8ETG - chains 1 and F of the 48 polymer chains in the assembly; structure by electron microscopy, 3.40 A resolution.

== Chain 1 ==
Molecule: 3497-nt RNA strand
From: Schizosaccharomyces pombe
Sequence (3497 nucleotides; numbered 1 to 3497; the number before each row is that of its first residue):
     1 AUUUGACCUCAAAUCAGGUAGGACUACGCGCUGAACUUAAGCAUAUCAAU
    51 AAGCGCAGGAAAAGAAAAUAACCAUGAUUCCCUCAGUAACGGCGAGUGAA
   101 GCGGGAAAAGCUCAAAUUUGAAAUCUGGCAACAUUUCUUUUGUUGUCCGA
   151 GUUGUAAUUUCAAGAAGCUGCUUUGAGUGUAGACGAUCGGUCUAAGUUCC
   201 UUGGAACAGGACGUCAGAGAGGGUGAGAACCCCGUCUUUGGUCGAUUGGA
   251 UAUGCCAUAUAAAGCGCUUUCGAAGAGUCGAGUUGUUUGGGAAUGCAGCU
   301 CUAAAUGGGUGGUAAAUUUCAUCUAAAGCUAAAUAUUGGCGAGAGACCGA
   351 UAGCGAACAAGUAGAGUGAUCGAAAGAUGAAAAGAACUUUGAAAAGAGAG
   401 UUAAAUAGUACGUGAAAUUGCUGAAAGGGAAGCAUUGGAAAUCAGUCUUA
   451 CCUGGGUGAGAUCAGUAGUCUCUUCGCGAGACUAUGCACUCUGAACCUGU
   501 GGUAGGUCAGCAUCAGUUUUCGGGGGCGGAAAAAGAAUAAGGGAAGGUGG
   551 CUUUCCGGGUUCUGCCUGGGGAGUGUUUAUAGCCCUUGUUGUAAUACGUC
   601 CACUGGGGACUGAGGACUGCGGCUUCGUGCCAAGGAUGCUGACAUAAUGG
   651 UUUUCAAUGGCCCGUCUUGAAACACGGACCAAGGAGUCUAGCAUCUAUGC
   701 GAGUGUUUGGGUGAUGAAAACCCAUCCGCGAAAUGAAAGUGAAUGCAGGU
   751 GGGAACGCCCUUGUGGCGUGCACCAUCGACCGACCCGGAAGUUUGUCAAU
   801 GGAAGGGUUUGAGUAAGAGCAUAGCUGUUGGGACCCGAAAGAUGGUGAAC
   851 UAUGCCUGAAUAGGGUGAAGCCAGAGGAAACUCUGGUGGAGGCUCGUAGA
   901 GAUUCUGACGUGCAAAUCGAUCUUCAAAUUUGGGUAUAGGGGCGAAAGAC
   951 UAAUCGAACCAUCUAGUAGCUGGUUCCUGCCGAAGUUUCCCUCAGGAUAG
  1001 CAGAAACUCAGAUCAGUUUUAUGAGGUAAAGCGAAUGAUUAGAGGUCUUG
  1051 GGGAAGGAAUUUCCUCAACCUAUUCUCAAACUUUAAAUAUGUAAGACGCC
  1101 CUUGUCGCUUAAUUGGACGUGGGCCAUCGAAUGAGAGUUUCUAGUGGGCC
  1151 AUUUUUGGUAAGCAGAACUGGCGAUGCGGGAUGAACCGAACGUGAGGUUA
  1201 AGGUGCCGGAAUGUACGCUCAUCAGACACCAGAAAAGGUGUUAGUUCAUC
  1251 UAGACAGCAGGACGGUGGCCAUGGAAGUCGGAAUCCGCUAAGGAGUGUGU
  1301 AACAACUCACCUGCCGAAUGAACUAGCCCUGAAAAUGGAUGGCGCUUAAG
  1351 CGUACUACCCAUACCUCACCGUCUGGGUUAGCUUUGAGAAGCUCAGACGA
  1401 GUAGGCAGGCGUGGAGGUUUGUGACGAAGCCUUGGGCGUGAGCCUGGGUC
  1451 GAACAGCCUCUAGUGCAGAUCUUGGUGGAAGUAGCAAAUAUUCAAAUGAG
  1501 AACUUUGAAGACUGAAGUGGGGAAAGGUUCCAUGUGAACAGCAGUUGGAC
  1551 AUGGGUUAGUCGAUCCUAAGAGAUAGGGAAGCUCCGUAUGAAAGUUGCAC
  1601 GAUUUUUCGUGCCUCCUAUCGAAAGGGAAUCCGGUUAAUAUUCCGGAACC
  1651 AGAAGGUGGAAUCAACACGGCAACGUAAAUGAAGUUGGAGACGUCGGCGG
  1701 GAGCCCUGGGAAGAGUUCUCUUUUCUUUUUAACAAACCAUUGAACUACCC
  1751 UGAAAUCGGUUUAUCCGGAGCUAGGGUAUGGUGUUUGGAAGAGUUCAGCG
  1801 CCUCAUGCUGAAUCCGGUGCGCUCUCGACGGCCCUUGAAAAUCCAACGGA
  1851 AGAAUGGACCUUCGGGUCCUUGUUUUCACAUCUGGUCGUACUCAUAACCG
  1901 CAGCAGGUCUCCAAGGUGAACAGCCUCUAGUUGAUAGAACAAUGUAGAUA
  1951 AGGGAAGUCGGCAAAAUGGAUCCGUAACUUCGGGAUAAGGAUUGGCUCUA
  2001 AGGGUUGGGUACGUUGGGCCUUGGAACCUGAACGGUUGCUGGACUGAGCG
  2051 UGGACCGAUGUCUUUUCUCGCCUUUCGGGGUGAGAAGGGAUGUUGGACCU
  2101 GCUUGGACCUUGGCGGCCGGGAAGUCCUUGGUCGGGCUUUUCUCCUUCUC
  2151 GGGGAUUAUGCUCUUACUGGCGUACGUUUAACAACCAACUUAGAACUGGU
  2201 ACGGACAAGGGGAAUCUGACUGUCUAAUUAAAACAUAGCAUUGCGAUGGC
  2251 CAGAAAGUGGUGUUGACGCAAUGUGAUUUCUGCCCAGUGCUCUGAAUGUC
  2301 AAAGUGAAGAAAUUCAACCAAGCGCGGGUAAACGGCGGGAGUAACUAUGA
  2351 CUCUCUUAAGGUAGCCAAAUGCCUCGUCAUCUAACUAGUGACGCGCAUGA
  2401 AUGGAUUAACGAGAUUCCCACUGUCCCUAUCUACUAUCUAGCGAAACCAC
  2451 AGCCUGGGGAACGGGCCAGGCAAAAUCAGCGGGGAAAGAAGACCCUGUUG
  2501 AGCUUGACUCUAGUUUGACAUUGUGAAGAGACAUAGAGGGUGUAGGAUAA
  2551 GUGGGAGUAUGUUUCGGCAUACGCCGGUGAAAUACCACUACCUUUAUCGU
  2601 UUCUUUACUUAAUCAAUGAAGCGGAAUUGGGAUUUAUUUCCCAUAUUCUA
  2651 GCGUUAAAGUUUCUUCGCGAACUGAUCCGCGUUGAUGACAUUGUCAGGUG
  2701 GGGAGUUUGGCUGGGGCGGCACAUCUGUUAAAAGAUAACGCAGGUGUCCU
  2751 AAGGGGGACUCAUCGAGAACAGAAAUCUCGAGUAGAAUAAAAGGGUAAAA
  2801 GUCCCCUUGAUUUUGAUUUUCAGUGUGAAUACAAACCAUGAAAGUGUGGC
  2851 CUAUCGAUCCUUUGUUCCCUCGAAAUUUGAGGACAGAGGUGCCAGAAAAG
  2901 UUACCACAGGGAUAACUGGCUUGUGGCAGCCAAGCGUUCAUAGCGACGUU
  2951 GCUUUUUGAUUCUUCGAUGUCGGCUCUUCCUAUCAUACCGAAGCAGAAUU
  3001 CGGUAAGCGUUGGAUUGUUCACCCACUAAUAGGGAACGUGAGCUGGGUUU
  3051 AGACCGUCGUGAGACAGGUUAGUUUUACCCUACUGAUGAAGUGUCGUCGC
  3101 AAUGGUAAUUCAACUUAGUACGAGAGGAACCGUUGAUUCAGAUCAUUGGU
  3151 AUUUGCGGCUGCCUGACAAGGCAAUGCCGCGGAGCUAUCAUCUGCUGGAU
  3201 AACGGCUGAACGCCUCUAAGCCAGAAUCCGUGCCAGAAAGCGACGAUUUU
  3251 UUGGUCCGCAUGAUUUAUAUGUAUAAAAAUAGAGGUAGGACUUGUUCCUA
  3301 CUCUCCUGUAUCGUAGAAGAUGGGCGAUGGUUGAUGAAACGGAAGUGUUU
  3351 UAUUGACUUGUCCAUGAAAUUCCAUUGAAAUCUUGUGCGGAAUCGAAUCC
  3401 AUUGCAUACGACUUUAAUGUGGAACGGGGUAUUGUAAGCAGUAGAGUAGC
  3451 CUUGUUGUUACGAUCUGCUGAGAUUAAGCCUUUGUUCCCAAGAUUUG
Unresolved in the structure: 1-2, 36-47, 91-95, 287-294, 313-318, 446-505, 552-573, 667-672, 743-747, 782-812, 849-956, 1026-1087, 1095-1129, 1227-1230, 1382-1387, 1486-1490, 1595-1596, 1615-1617, 1623-1624, 1663-1666, 1741-1745, 1754-1770, 1834-1837, 1853-1872, 1894-1909, 1958-2310, 2314-2336, 2340-2416, 2459-2462, 2483-2919, 2936-2942, 2954-2970, 3015-3021, 3047-3078, 3249-3269, 3290-3297, 3375-3394, 3442-3464
Sequence notes: conflict U3196 (C6346 in 157310483)

== Chain F ==
Name: 60S ribosomal protein L7-B
From: Schizosaccharomyces pombe
UniProt: P25457 (RL7B_SCHPO); residues 1-250 here = UniProt positions 1-250
Chain sequence (250 residues; numbered 1 to 250; the number before each row is that of its first residue):
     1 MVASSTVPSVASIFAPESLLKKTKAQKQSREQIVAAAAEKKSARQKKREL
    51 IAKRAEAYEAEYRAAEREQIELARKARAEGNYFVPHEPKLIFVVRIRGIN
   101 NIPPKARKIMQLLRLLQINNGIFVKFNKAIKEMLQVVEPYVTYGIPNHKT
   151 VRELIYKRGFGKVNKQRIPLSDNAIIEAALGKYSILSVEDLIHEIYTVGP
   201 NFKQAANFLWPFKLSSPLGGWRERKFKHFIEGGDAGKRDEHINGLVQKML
Unresolved in the structure: 1-36

== Interface between chain 1 and chain F ==
Residue-residue contacts - 97 pairs, chain 1 then chain F:
  U518(1) - Lys157(F)  salt bridge to the phosphate
  U518(1) - Leu250(F)  phosphate contact
  U519(1) - Leu218(F)  phosphate contact
  U520(1) - Leu218(F)  phosphate contact
  C527(1) - Arg67(F)  hydrogen bond to the phosphate
  G528(1) - Arg67(F)  salt bridge to the phosphate
  G528(1) - Ile70(F)  sugar contact
  G528(1) - Arg74(F)  salt bridge to the phosphate
  G529(1) - Arg74(F)  salt bridge to the phosphate
  G529(1) - Arg77(F)  salt bridge to the phosphate
  A530(1) - Arg77(F)  phosphate contact
  A531(1) - Arg74(F)  hydrogen bond to the base
  A531(1) - Arg77(F)  salt bridge to the phosphate
  U599(1) - Asn147(F)  phosphate contact
  C600(1) - Asn147(F)  hydrogen bond to the phosphate
  C600(1) - Lys149(F)  salt bridge to the phosphate
  C601(1) - Lys149(F)  salt bridge to the phosphate
  A602(1) - His148(F)  base contact
  A602(1) - Arg152(F)  hydrogen bond to the base
  C620(1) - Asp172(F)  hydrogen bond to the sugar
  G621(1) - Arg44(F)  salt bridge to the phosphate
  G621(1) - Arg48(F)  hydrogen bond to the phosphate
  G622(1) - Arg44(F)  salt bridge to the phosphate
  G622(1) - Arg48(F)  salt bridge to the phosphate
  A1015(1) - Lys108(F)  phosphate contact
  G1016(1) - Pro104(F)  hydrogen bond to the sugar
  G1016(1) - Lys105(F)  hydrogen bond to the phosphate
  G1016(1) - Lys108(F)  salt bridge to the phosphate
  U1017(1) - Lys105(F)  salt bridge to the phosphate
  U1017(1) - Lys108(F)  sugar contact
  U1017(1) - Ile109(F)  sugar contact
  U1017(1) - Leu112(F)  base contact
  U1017(1) - Met133(F)  sugar contact
  U1018(1) - Lys105(F)  phosphate contact
  U1018(1) - Glu132(F)  hydrogen bond to the sugar
  U1018(1) - Met133(F)  sugar contact
  U1019(1) - Lys128(F)  hydrogen bond to the phosphate
  U1020(1) - Lys128(F)  salt bridge to the phosphate
  A1131(1) - Asn127(F)  sugar contact
  A1131(1) - Ile130(F)  sugar contact
  U1132(1) - Leu112(F)  hydrogen bond to the sugar
  U1132(1) - Lys203(F)  salt bridge to the phosphate
  G1133(1) - Gln111(F)  sugar contact
  G1133(1) - Leu112(F)  sugar contact
  G1133(1) - Arg114(F)  phosphate contact
  G1133(1) - Lys203(F)  phosphate contact
  G1133(1) - Asn207(F)  phosphate contact
  A1134(1) - Arg114(F)  phosphate contact
  A1134(1) - Lys162(F)  salt bridge to the phosphate
  A1134(1) - Asn207(F)  phosphate contact
  G1135(1) - Lys165(F)  salt bridge to the phosphate
  G1170(1) - Pro104(F)  phosphate contact
  G1188(1) - Arg97(F)  salt bridge to the phosphate
  G1188(1) - Phe226(F)  phosphate contact
  A1189(1) - Gly98(F)  hydrogen bond to the phosphate
  A1189(1) - Asn100(F)  base contact
  A1189(1) - Phe226(F)  phosphate contact
  A1190(1) - Gly98(F)  phosphate contact
  A1190(1) - Ile99(F)  hydrogen bond to the phosphate
  A1190(1) - Asn100(F)  base contact
  A1190(1) - Ile118(F)  phosphate contact
  G1197(1) - Ser215(F)  hydrogen bond to the base
  U1198(1) - Ser216(F)  hydrogen bond to the sugar
  U1198(1) - Pro217(F)  hydrogen bond to the sugar
  U1198(1) - Leu218(F)  phosphate contact
  U1198(1) - Gly219(F)  phosphate contact
  U1199(1) - Ser216(F)  sugar contact
  U1199(1) - Pro217(F)  phosphate contact
  U1199(1) - Gly219(F)  hydrogen bond to the phosphate
  U1199(1) - Gly220(F)  hydrogen bond to the phosphate
  U1199(1) - Trp221(F)  hydrogen bond to the sugar
  A1200(1) - Trp221(F)  sugar contact
  A1200(1) - Phe226(F)  sugar contact
  A1201(1) - Glu223(F)  phosphate contact
  A1201(1) - Arg224(F)  salt bridge to the phosphate
  A1201(1) - Lys225(F)  hydrogen bond to the phosphate
  G1202(1) - Glu223(F)  base contact
  G1202(1) - Arg224(F)  salt bridge to the phosphate
  G1203(1) - Glu223(F)  base contact
  A1363(1) - Ile118(F)  sugar contact
  C1364(1) - Gln117(F)  hydrogen bond to the phosphate
  C1364(1) - Ile118(F)  sugar contact
  C1364(1) - Asn119(F)  hydrogen bond to the sugar
  C1364(1) - Leu214(F)  hydrogen bond to the sugar
  C1364(1) - Ser215(F)  sugar contact
  C1364(1) - Ser216(F)  sugar contact
  C1365(1) - Gln117(F)  phosphate contact
  C1365(1) - Arg158(F)  hydrogen bond to the sugar
  C1365(1) - Lys213(F)  salt bridge to the phosphate
  C1365(1) - Leu214(F)  sugar contact
  C1365(1) - Ser215(F)  sugar contact
  A1395(1) - Gln166(F)  hydrogen bond to the sugar
  A1395(1) - Ile168(F)  sugar contact
  G1396(1) - Gln166(F)  sugar contact
  G1396(1) - Arg167(F)  hydrogen bond to the sugar
  G1396(1) - Ile168(F)  sugar contact
  A1397(1) - Arg167(F)  salt bridge to the phosphate
Also at the interface, not in a pair above, chain 1 (47 interface residues in all): A1012, G1171, U1366, G1375
Also at the interface, not in a pair above, chain F (59 interface residues in all): Lys40, Asn101, Leu113, Ala129, Trp210, Arg222

== Summary ==
47 residues of chain 1 and 59 residues of chain F are in contact, with 26 hydrogen bonds and 22 salt bridges.
Among the polar pairs are A531(1)-Arg74(F), A602(1)-Arg152(F) and G1197(1)-Ser215(F).
Chain 1 is a 3497-nt RNA strand and chain F is 60S ribosomal protein L7-B, both from Schizosaccharomyces
pombe; the structure, Fkbp39 associated 60S nascent ribosome State 3, was determined by electron microscopy
together with 8ESQ, 8ESR, 8ETC, 8ETH, 8ETI, 8ETJ and 3 further entries from the same study.
